6RDR - chains U and X of the 31 polymer chains in the assembly; structure by electron microscopy, 4.10 A resolution (low resolution: residue-level contacts below are approximate; hydrogen-bond / salt-bridge calls are withheld).

[Chain U]
Protein: ATP synthase subunit alpha
Organism: Polytomella sp. Pringsheim 198.80
Reference sequence: A0ZW40 (A0ZW40_9CHLO); residues 1-562 here = UniProt positions 1-562
Chain sequence (562 residues; each row starts with the number of its first residue):
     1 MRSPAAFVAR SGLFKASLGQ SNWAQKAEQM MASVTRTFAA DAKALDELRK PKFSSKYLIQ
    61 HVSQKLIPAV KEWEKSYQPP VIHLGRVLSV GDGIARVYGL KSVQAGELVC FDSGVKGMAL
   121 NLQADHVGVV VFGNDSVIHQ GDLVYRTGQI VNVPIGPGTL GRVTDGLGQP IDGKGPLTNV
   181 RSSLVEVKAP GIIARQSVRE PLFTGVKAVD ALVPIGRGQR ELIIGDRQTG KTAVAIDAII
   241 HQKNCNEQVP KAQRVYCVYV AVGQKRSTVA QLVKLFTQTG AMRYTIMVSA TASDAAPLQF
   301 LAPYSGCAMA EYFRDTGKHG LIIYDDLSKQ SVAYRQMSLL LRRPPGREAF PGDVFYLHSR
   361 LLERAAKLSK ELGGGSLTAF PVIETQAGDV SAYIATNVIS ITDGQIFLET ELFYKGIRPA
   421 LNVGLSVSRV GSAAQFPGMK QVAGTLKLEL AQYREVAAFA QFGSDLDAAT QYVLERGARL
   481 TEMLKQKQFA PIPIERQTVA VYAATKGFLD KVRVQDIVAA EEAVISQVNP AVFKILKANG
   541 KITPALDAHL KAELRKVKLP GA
Unresolved in the structure: 1-39
Sequence notes: conflict R266 (Lys in A0ZW40)
Metal / ion sites: Mg2+: T232 (together with ATP)
Small-molecule neighbours: ATP (adenosine-5'-triphosphate): R227, Q228, T229, G230, K231, T232, A233, E384, F413, R418, P419, Q486, K487, Q488

[Chain X]
Protein: ATP synthase subunit beta
Organism: Polytomella sp. Pringsheim 198.80
Notes: EC 7.1.2.2
Reference sequence: A0ZW41 (A0ZW41_9CHLO); residue numbers follow UniProt; this construct covers 1-574
Chain sequence (574 residues; numbered 1 to 574; the number before each row is that of its first residue):
     1 MALRYAAGLA KNVVQRQGAS LNIARAFAAE PAPAIDAGYV SQVIGPVVDV RFDGELPSIL
    61 SSLEVEGHSV RLVLEVAQHM GDNTVRCIAM DSTDGLVRGQ KVVDTGSPIK VPVGRGTLGR
   121 IMNVIGEPVD EQGPIDAADI WSIHREAPEF TEQSTEQEIL VTGIKVVDLL APYQRGGKIG
   181 LFGGAGVGKT VLIMELINNV AKAHGGFSVF AGVGERTREG NDLYREMIES GVIKLGAERG
   241 NSKCTLVYGQ MNEPPGARAR VALTGLTVAE YFRDIEGQDV LLFVDNIFRF TQANSEVSAL
   301 LGRIPSAVGY QPTLATDLGG LQERITTTTK GSITSVQAVY VPADDLTDPA PATTFAHLDA
   361 TTVLSRSIAE LGIYPAVDPL DSTSRMLNPN VIGAEHYNVA RGVQKVLQDY KNLQDIIAIL
   421 GMDELSEEDK LTVARARKIQ RFLSQPFQVA EVFTGTPGKY VDLADTISGF QGVLTGKYDD
   481 LPEMAFYMVG DIKEVKEKAD KMAKDIASRK EADNKKVSEE LKDIPSLDKL VSEIKEVVIE
   541 EDDGLEEDFK AEALSSETVV LNEEGKSVPL PKKN
Unresolved in the structure: 1-32
Sequence notes: conflict A350 (Gly in A0ZW41), L387 (Arg in A0ZW41)
Metal / ion sites: Mg2+: T190, E215, E219 (together with ADP)
Small-molecule neighbours:
  - ADP (adenosine-5'-diphosphate): A185, G186, V187, G188, K189, T190, V191, E215, R216, E219, Y374, F447, A450, F453
  - ATP (adenosine-5'-triphosphate): S384, R385, L387, N388, Y397, R401

[How chain U and chain X interact]
Residue-residue contacts (146):
  I82(U) - E563(X)
  H83(U) - E563(X)
  L84(U) - L561(X)
  L84(U) - N562(X)
  L84(U) - E563(X)
  G99(U) - R98(X)
  L100(U) - R98(X)
  V103(U) - L96(X)
  V103(U) - V97(X)
  V103(U) - R98(X)
  Q104(U) - G95(X)
  Q104(U) - L96(X)
  Q104(U) - V97(X)
  A105(U) - T93(X)
  A105(U) - D94(X)
  A105(U) - G95(X)
  A105(U) - L96(X)
  C110(U) - T558(X)
  C110(U) - V560(X)
  D112(U) - K573(X)
  D112(U) - N574(X)
  S113(U) - N574(X)
  K116(U) - T558(X)
  N121(U) - V43(X)
  N121(U) - I44(X)
  L122(U) - Q42(X)
  L122(U) - V43(X)
  L122(U) - L96(X)
  L122(U) - R98(X)
  Q123(U) - Q42(X)
  Q123(U) - I44(X)
  Q123(U) - R98(X)
  A124(U) - Q42(X)
  A124(U) - R98(X)
  D125(U) - R98(X)
  D142(U) - N574(X)
  Y145(U) - V560(X)
  Y145(U) - L561(X)
  Y145(U) - L570(X)
  Y145(U) - P571(X)
  R146(U) - V560(X)
  R146(U) - L561(X)
  T147(U) - V559(X)
  G148(U) - L561(X)
  I150(U) - D94(X)
  P154(U) - L554(X)
  I155(U) - F549(X)
  G156(U) - F549(X)
  P157(U) - L545(X)
  P157(U) - F549(X)
  N179(U) - F549(X)
  N179(U) - A551(X)
  V180(U) - F549(X)
  V180(U) - A551(X)
  V180(U) - E552(X)
  V180(U) - L554(X)
  R181(U) - F549(X)
  E186(U) - D94(X)
  K188(U) - E253(X)
  A189(U) - N252(X)
  G191(U) - T217(X)
  I192(U) - T217(X)
  I192(U) - G220(X)
  I192(U) - N221(X)
  I192(U) - Y248(X)
  I193(U) - V129(X)
  I193(U) - D130(X)
  I193(U) - E131(X)
  I193(U) - Y224(X)
  I193(U) - R225(X)
  R195(U) - T217(X)
  R195(U) - N221(X)
  Q196(U) - N221(X)
  S197(U) - N221(X)
  S197(U) - D222(X)
  R220(U) - R216(X)
  P250(U) - V537(X)
  P250(U) - V538(X)
  K251(U) - E540(X)
  K251(U) - G544(X)
  R254(U) - E541(X)
  R254(U) - D543(X)
  Y256(U) - D543(X)
  Y256(U) - L545(X)
  Y312(U) - L545(X)
  K318(U) - G544(X)
  R343(U) - L300(X)
  P344(U) - A299(X)
  P344(U) - P305(X)
  G346(U) - G309(X)
  R347(U) - A343(X)
  R347(U) - D345(X)
  R347(U) - D348(X)
  G352(U) - Q292(X)
  G352(U) - E296(X)
  D353(U) - E296(X)
  F355(U) - M251(X)
  F355(U) - R289(X)
  F355(U) - Q292(X)
  Y356(U) - N252(X)
  Y356(U) - E253(X)
  Y356(U) - P254(X)
  Y356(U) - P255(X)
  Y356(U) - R258(X)
  Y356(U) - E296(X)
  S359(U) - M251(X)
  S359(U) - N252(X)
  E363(U) - T217(X)
  E363(U) - M251(X)
  V390(U) - R366(X)
  S391(U) - A343(X)
  S391(U) - D344(X)
  A392(U) - A343(X)
  Y393(U) - Q292(X)
  T396(U) - A185(X)
  T396(U) - Y340(X)
  T396(U) - P342(X)
  T396(U) - A343(X)
  I399(U) - A185(X)
  I399(U) - R216(X)
  S400(U) - R216(X)
  S400(U) - M251(X)
  S400(U) - R289(X)
  I401(U) - R216(X)
  I401(U) - M251(X)
  T402(U) - R216(X)
  D403(U) - R216(X)
  D403(U) - R218(X)
  R429(U) - F453(X)
  V430(U) - R218(X)
  S432(U) - F453(X)
  A433(U) - V452(X)
  N529(U) - L527(X)
  K534(U) - I534(X)
  I535(U) - L530(X)
  I535(U) - V531(X)
  I535(U) - I534(X)
  A538(U) - I534(X)
  N539(U) - E533(X)
  A545(U) - I524(X)
  A545(U) - P525(X)
  A548(U) - S518(X)
  A548(U) - I524(X)
  H549(U) - P525(X)
  H549(U) - L527(X)
  K551(U) - K516(X)
Other interface residues (no listed pair), chain U (95 interface residues in all): V81, K101, S102, F111, G114, H126, V127, L160, P190, Q248, Y284, T316, P345, N397, A531, P544
Other interface residues (no listed pair), chain X (87 interface residues in all): S41, D91, G184, G214, E215, Q250, V308, E520, S526, I539, E546, D548, K550

[Overview]
Chain U and chain X form an interface of 95 and 87 residues respectively. Ligands of chain U: ATP. Bound to
chain X: ATP and ADP. T190(X), E215(X) and E219(X) form the Mg2+ site.
Chain U is ATP synthase subunit alpha and chain X is ATP synthase subunit beta, both from Polytomella sp.
Pringsheim 198.80; the structure, Cryo-EM structure of Polytomella F-ATP synthase, Rotary substate 1D,
monomer-masked refinement, was determined by electron microscopy together with 6RD4, 6RD5, 6RD6, 6RD7, 6RD8,
6RD9 and 46 further entries from the same study.
